PDB entry 6PIJ | electron microscopy, 2.90 A resolution | chains G and 2 of the 13 polymer chains in the assembly

Chain G:
Protein: cas5_8 naturally occurring fusion protein
Organism: Vibrio cholerae
Chain sequence (511 residues; each row starts with the number of its first residue; note: 117 numbers in that range are skipped by the numbering (no residue carries them; nothing is unmodelled there)):
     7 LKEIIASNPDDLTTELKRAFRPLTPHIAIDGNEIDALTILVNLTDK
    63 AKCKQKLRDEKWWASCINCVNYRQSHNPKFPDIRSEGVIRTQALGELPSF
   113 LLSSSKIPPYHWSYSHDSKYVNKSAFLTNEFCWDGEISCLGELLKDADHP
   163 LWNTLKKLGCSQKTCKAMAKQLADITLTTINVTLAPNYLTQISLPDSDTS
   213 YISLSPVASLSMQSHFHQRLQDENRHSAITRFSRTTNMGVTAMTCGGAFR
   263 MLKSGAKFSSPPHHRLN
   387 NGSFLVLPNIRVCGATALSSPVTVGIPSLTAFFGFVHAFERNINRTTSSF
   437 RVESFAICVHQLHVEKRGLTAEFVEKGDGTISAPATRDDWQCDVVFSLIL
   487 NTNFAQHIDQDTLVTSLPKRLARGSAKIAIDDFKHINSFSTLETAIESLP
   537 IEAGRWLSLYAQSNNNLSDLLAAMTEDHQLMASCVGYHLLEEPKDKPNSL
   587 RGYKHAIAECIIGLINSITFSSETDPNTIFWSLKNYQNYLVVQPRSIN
From the paper describing this entry:
  - binding site for Targeting strand ssDNA (chain 2): Arg246

Chain 2:
Molecule: Targeting strand ssDNA
Sequence (27 nucleotides; each row starts with the number of its first residue):
    31 ATGAAGCCAAGGCGTCCTGTAAGGCGG

How chain G and chain 2 interact:
Pairs across the interface - 20 pairs, chain G then chain 2:
  Lys91(G) with DG54(2), phosphate contact; DC55(2), salt bridge to the phosphate
  Ile95(G) with DG54(2), sugar contact
  Arg96(G) with DG54(2), phosphate contact
  Glu98(G) with DC55(2), phosphate contact
  His128(G) with DC55(2), sugar contact; DG56(2), salt bridge to the phosphate
  Asp129(G) with DC55(2), sugar contact
  Ser130(G) with DG53(2), hydrogen bond to the base; DG54(2), base contact
  Lys131(G) with DC55(2), base contact; DG56(2), hydrogen bond to the base
  Arg246(G) with DG53(2), salt bridge to the phosphate
  Asn249(G) with DG53(2), hydrogen bond to the base; DG54(2), hydrogen bond to the sugar
  Lys462(G) with DG53(2), hydrogen bond to the phosphate
  Ala469(G) with DA52(2), phosphate contact; DG53(2), phosphate contact
  Ala471(G) with DG53(2), phosphate contact
  Thr472(G) with DA52(2), base contact
Also at the interface, not in a pair above, chain G (18 interface residues in all): Tyr132, Thr248, Ser468, Pro470

Summary:
Chain G and chain 2 form an interface of 18 and 5 residues respectively; the contacts include 5 hydrogen bonds
and 3 salt bridges. Among the polar pairs are Ser130(G)-DG53(2), Lys131(G)-DG56(2) and Asn249(G)-DG53(2). The
paper reports a binding site for Targeting strand ssDNA (chain 2) at Arg246(G).
Here chain G is cas5_8 naturally occurring fusion protein (Vibrio cholerae) and chain 2 is Targeting strand
ssDNA. Entry 6PIJ (Target DNA-bound V. cholerae TniQ-Cascade complex, closed conformation) was determined by
electron microscopy, deposited together with 6PIF and 6PIG.
